PDB entry 7WTP | electron microscopy, 3.80 A resolution | chains C2 and SY of the 19 polymer chains in the assembly

== Chain C2 ==
Molecule: 18S rRNA
Source organism: Saccharomyces cerevisiae
Sequence (1800 nucleotides; row label = number of the first residue in the row):
     1 UAUCUGGUUG AUCCUGCCAG UAGUCAUAUG CUUGUCUCAA AGAUUAAGCC AUGCAUGUCU
    61 AAGUAUAAGC AAUUUAUACA GUGAAACUGC GAAUGGCUCA UUAAAUCAGU UAUCGUUUAU
   121 UUGAUAGUUC CUUUACUACA UGGUAUAACU GUGGUAAUUC UAGAGCUAAU ACAUGCUUAA
   181 AAUCUCGACC CUUUGGAAGA GAUGUAUUUA UUAGAUAAAA AAUCAAUGUC UUCGGACUCU
   241 UUGAUGAUUC AUAAUAACUU UUCGAAUCGC AUGGCCUUGU GCUGGCGAUG GUUCAUUCAA
   301 AUUUCUGCCC UAUCAACUUU CGAUGGUAGG AUAGUGGCCU ACCAUGGUUU CAACGGGUAA
   361 CGGGGAAUAA GGGUUCGAUU CCGGAGAGGG AGCCUGAGAA ACGGCUACCA CAUCCAAGGA
   421 AGGCAGCAGG CGCGCAAAUU ACCCAAUCCU AAUUCAGGGA GGUAGUGACA AUAAAUAACG
   481 AUACAGGGCC CAUUCGGGUC UUGUAAUUGG AAUGAGUACA AUGUAAAUAC CUUAACGAGG
   541 AACAAUUGGA GGGCAAGUCU GGUGCCAGCA GCCGCGGUAA UUCCAGCUCC AAUAGCGUAU
   601 AUUAAAGUUG UUGCAGUUAA AAAGCUCGUA GUUGAACUUU GGGCCCGGUU GGCCGGUCCG
   661 AUUUUUUCGU GUACUGGAUU UCCAACGGGG CCUUUCCUUC UGGCUAACCU UGAGUCCUUG
   721 UGGCUCUUGG CGAACCAGGA CUUUUACUUU GAAAAAAUUA GAGUGUUCAA AGCAGGCGUA
   781 UUGCUCGAAU AUAUUAGCAU GGAAUAAUAG AAUAGGACGU UUGGUUCUAU UUUGUUGGUU
   841 UCUAGGACCA UCGUAAUGAU UAAUAGGGAC GGUCGGGGGC AUCAGUAUUC AAUUGUCAGA
   901 GGUGAAAUUC UUGGAUUUAU UGAAGACUAA CUACUGCGAA AGCAUUUGCC AAGGACGUUU
   961 UCAUUAAUCA AGAACGAAAG UUAGGGGAUC GAAGAUGAUC AGAUACCGUC GUAGUCUUAA
  1021 CCAUAAACUA UGCCGACUAG GGAUCGGGUG GUGUUUUUUU AAUGACCCAC UCGGCACCUU
  1081 ACGAGAAAUC AAAGUCUUUG GGUUCUGGGG GGAGUAUGGU CGCAAGGCUG AAACUUAAAG
  1141 GAAUUGACGG AAGGGCACCA CCAGGAGUGG AGCCUGCGGC UUAAUUUGAC UCAACACGGG
  1201 GAAACUCACC AGGUCCAGAC ACAAUAAGGA UUGACAGAUU GAGAGCUCUU UCUUGAUUUU
  1261 GUGGGUGGUG GUGCAUGGCC GUUCUUAGUU GGUGGAGUGA UUUGUCUGCU UAAUUGCGAU
  1321 AACGAACGAG ACCUUAACCU ACUAAAUAGU GGUGCUAGCA UUUGCUGGUU AUCCACUUCU
  1381 UAGAGGGACU AUCGGUUUCA AGCCGAUGGA AGUUUGAGGC AAUAACAGGU CUGUGAUGCC
  1441 CUUAGACGUU CUGGGCCGCA CGCGCGCUAC ACUGACGGAG CCAGCGAGUC UAACCUUGGC
  1501 CGAGAGGUCU UGGUAAUCUU GUGAAACUCC GUCGUGCUGG GGAUAGAGCA UUGUAAUUAU
  1561 UGCUCUUCAA CGAGGAAUUC CUAGUAAGCG CAAGUCAUCA GCUUGCGUUG AUUACGUCCC
  1621 UGCCCUUUGU ACACACCGCC CGUCGCUAGU ACCGAUUGAA UGGCUUAGUG AGGCCUCAGG
  1681 AUCUGCUUAG AGAAGGGGGC AACUCCAUCU CAGAGCGGAG AAUUUGGACA AACUUGGUCA
  1741 UUUAGAGGAA CUAAAAGUCG UAACAAGGUU UCCGUAGGUG AACCUGCGGA AGGAUCAUUA
Disordered / not traced: 73-75, 133-135, 489-498, 651-683, 707-732, 1140, 1157-1621, 1631-1634

== Chain SY ==
Molecule: 40S ribosomal protein S24-A
Source organism: Saccharomyces cerevisiae
Reference sequence: P0CX31 (RS24A_YEAST); numbering as in UniProt (aligned over 1-135)
Amino-acid sequence (135 residues; numbered 1 to 135; the number before each row is that of its first residue):
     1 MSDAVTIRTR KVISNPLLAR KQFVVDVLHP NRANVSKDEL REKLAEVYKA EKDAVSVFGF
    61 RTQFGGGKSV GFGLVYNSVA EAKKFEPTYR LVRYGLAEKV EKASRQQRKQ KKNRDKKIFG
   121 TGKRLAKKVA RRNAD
Disordered / not traced: 1
Swiss-Prot annotation at these positions:
  - modified residue: Ser2 (N-acetylserine), Ser14 (Phosphoserine), Ser56 (Phosphoserine)
  - cross-link: Lys21 (Glycyl lysine isopeptide (Lys-Gly) (interchain with G-Cter in ubiquitin))

== How chain C2 and chain SY interact ==
Pairs across the interface (81):
  G53(C2) - Gln106(SY)  hydrogen bond to the sugar
  G53(C2) - Gln110(SY)  hydrogen bond to the sugar
  C54(C2) - Lys109(SY)  hydrogen bond to the sugar
  C54(C2) - Gln110(SY)  phosphate contact
  C54(C2) - Asn113(SY)  phosphate contact
  A55(C2) - Lys112(SY)  salt bridge to the phosphate
  A55(C2) - Asn113(SY)  hydrogen bond to the phosphate
  G57(C2) - Lys112(SY)  salt bridge to the phosphate
  G57(C2) - Lys116(SY)  salt bridge to the phosphate
  A84(C2) - Thr121(SY)  base contact
  A85(C2) - Gly120(SY)  hydrogen bond to the phosphate
  A85(C2) - Thr121(SY)  sugar contact
  A86(C2) - Phe119(SY)  sugar contact
  A86(C2) - Gly120(SY)  hydrogen bond to the phosphate
  A148(C2) - Phe119(SY)  phosphate contact
  C149(C2) - Gly120(SY)  phosphate contact
  C149(C2) - Thr121(SY)  hydrogen bond to the phosphate
  U150(C2) - Lys123(SY)  phosphate contact
  U150(C2) - Arg124(SY)  base contact
  G151(C2) - Arg124(SY)  hydrogen bond to the base
  G151(C2) - Lys127(SY)  salt bridge to the phosphate
  G153(C2) - Arg131(SY)  salt bridge to the phosphate
  G154(C2) - Lys128(SY)  hydrogen bond to the base
  G154(C2) - Arg131(SY)  salt bridge to the phosphate
  G154(C2) - Arg132(SY)  salt bridge to the phosphate
  U155(C2) - Lys128(SY)  hydrogen bond to the base
  U155(C2) - Arg132(SY)  salt bridge to the phosphate
  U159(C2) - Lys117(SY)  salt bridge to the phosphate
  C160(C2) - Lys128(SY)  base contact
  C443(C2) - Ser104(SY)  phosphate contact
  C443(C2) - Arg105(SY)  phosphate contact
  C444(C2) - Arg105(SY)  salt bridge to the phosphate
  C444(C2) - Arg108(SY)  salt bridge to the phosphate
  G457(C2) - Arg108(SY)  salt bridge to the phosphate
  G458(C2) - Arg105(SY)  salt bridge to the phosphate
  G458(C2) - Lys109(SY)  phosphate contact
  G459(C2) - Arg105(SY)  salt bridge to the phosphate
  G459(C2) - Gln106(SY)  hydrogen bond to the base
  G459(C2) - Lys109(SY)  salt bridge to the phosphate
  A521(C2) - Asn34(SY)  hydrogen bond to the base
  A521(C2) - Val35(SY)  sugar contact
  A521(C2) - Ser36(SY)  sugar contact
  U522(C2) - Asn34(SY)  hydrogen bond to the sugar
  U522(C2) - Val35(SY)  sugar contact
  U522(C2) - Lys37(SY)  phosphate contact
  U522(C2) - Phe60(SY)  phosphate contact
  G523(C2) - Lys37(SY)  salt bridge to the phosphate
  G523(C2) - Phe58(SY)  phosphate contact
  G523(C2) - Gly59(SY)  phosphate contact
  G523(C2) - Phe60(SY)  hydrogen bond to the phosphate
  A525(C2) - Tyr89(SY)  sugar contact
  A526(C2) - Arg93(SY)  salt bridge to the phosphate
  C530(C2) - Arg61(SY)  hydrogen bond to the base
  C531(C2) - Thr62(SY)  hydrogen bond to the sugar
  C531(C2) - Gln63(SY)  hydrogen bond to the sugar
  C531(C2) - Phe64(SY)  phosphate contact
  U532(C2) - Ala33(SY)  hydrogen bond to the sugar
  U532(C2) - Asn34(SY)  base contact
  U532(C2) - Thr62(SY)  sugar contact
  U532(C2) - Gln63(SY)  sugar contact
  U532(C2) - Gly65(SY)  hydrogen bond to the phosphate
  U532(C2) - Gly66(SY)  sugar contact
  U533(C2) - Ala33(SY)  sugar contact
  U767(C2) - Phe64(SY)  stacking on the base
  G775(C2) - Lys11(SY)  hydrogen bond to the base
  G776(C2) - Lys11(SY)  base contact
  C777(C2) - Arg10(SY)  base contact
  G778(C2) - Thr9(SY)  base contact
  G778(C2) - Arg10(SY)  base contact
  A780(C2) - Arg8(SY)  hydrogen bond to the base
  A780(C2) - Thr9(SY)  hydrogen bond to the phosphate
  A780(C2) - Arg10(SY)  hydrogen bond to the base
  U781(C2) - Thr9(SY)  hydrogen bond to the phosphate
  U781(C2) - Val47(SY)  base contact
  U781(C2) - Tyr48(SY)  base contact
  U782(C2) - Lys21(SY)  hydrogen bond to the sugar
  U782(C2) - Tyr48(SY)  base contact
  G783(C2) - Lys11(SY)  hydrogen bond to the base
  G783(C2) - Val12(SY)  hydrogen bond to the base
  G783(C2) - Ser14(SY)  hydrogen bond to the phosphate
  C784(C2) - Lys11(SY)  base contact
Also at the interface, not in a pair above, chain C2 (45 interface residues in all): U152, U161, A441, C442, U524
Also at the interface, not in a pair above, chain SY (47 interface residues in all): Asp26, Arg32, Ile118

== Summary ==
The interface between chain C2 and chain SY involves 45 residues on one side and 47 on the other, with 28
hydrogen bonds, 17 salt bridges and 1 aromatic stacking contact. Polar contacts include G151(C2)-Arg124(SY),
G154(C2)-Lys128(SY) and U155(C2)-Lys128(SY).
Chain C2 is 18S rRNA and chain SY is 40S ribosomal protein S24-A, both from Saccharomyces cerevisiae; the
structure, Cryo-EM structure of a yeast pre-40S ribosomal subunit - State Tsr1-2 (with Rps2), was determined
by electron microscopy (same publication as 7WTN, 7WTO, 7WTQ and 7WTR).
